Entry 4OQQ (X-ray diffraction, 1.80 A resolution); this record covers chains A and B.

# Chain A (and B)
Protein: Deoxyribonucleoside regulator
Organism: Bacillus subtilis subsp. subtilis
Notes: fragment: C-terminal domain; chain B of this document is another copy of the same molecule, construct and numbering; everything in this record applies to it too
UniProtKB: P39140 (DEOR_BACSU); numbering as in UniProt (aligned over 56-313)
Chain sequence (264 residues; numbered 50 to 313; the number before each row is that of its first residue):
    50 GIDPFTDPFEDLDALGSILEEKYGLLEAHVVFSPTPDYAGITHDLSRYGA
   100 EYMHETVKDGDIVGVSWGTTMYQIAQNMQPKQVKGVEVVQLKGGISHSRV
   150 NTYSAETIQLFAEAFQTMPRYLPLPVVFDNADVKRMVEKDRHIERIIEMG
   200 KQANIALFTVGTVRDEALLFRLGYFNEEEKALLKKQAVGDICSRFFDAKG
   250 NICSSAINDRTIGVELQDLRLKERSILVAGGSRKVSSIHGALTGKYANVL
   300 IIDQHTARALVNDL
Not modelled in the structure: 50-58, 313
Construct notes: expression tag (50-55)
Small-molecule neighbours: bicine (BCN): Y87, G117, T118, T119, T208, V209, G210, T211, R213, R282, K283

# Interface between chain A and chain B
Pairs across the interface (42; chain A residue first):
  I144(A) with Y170(B)
  S145(A) with P168(B); R169(B); Y170(B), hydrogen bond (backbone-backbone); I195(B)
  H146(A) with M167(B); P168(B), hydrogen bond (side chain-backbone); R169(B)
  S147(A) with M167(B)
  R148(A) with M167(B)
  N150(A) with Q158(B)
  A154(A) with A154(B), hydrophobic
  Q158(A) with N150(B)
  M167(A) with H146(B); S147(B); R148(B)
  P168(A) with S145(B); H146(B), hydrogen bond (backbone-side chain)
  R169(A) with S145(B); H146(B)
  Y170(A) with I144(B); S145(B), hydrogen bond (backbone-side chain)
  P172(A) with P172(B); L173(B), hydrogen bond (backbone-backbone); P174(B)
  L173(A) with P172(B), hydrogen bond (backbone-backbone)
  P174(A) with P172(B)
  F177(A) with D189(B)
  D178(A) with D189(B), hydrogen bond (backbone-side chain); R190(B), salt bridge
  V182(A) with M185(B), hydrophobic
  M185(A) with V182(B), hydrophobic; M185(B), hydrophobic
  V186(A) with V186(B), hydrophobic
  D189(A) with F177(B); D178(B), hydrogen bond (side chain-backbone)
  R190(A) with D178(B), salt bridge
  H191(A) with G222(B); Y223(B)
  I195(A) with S145(B)
  G222(A) with H191(B)
  Y223(A) with H191(B)
Other interface residues (no listed pair), chain A (28 interface residues in all): E155, I192
Other interface residues (no listed pair), chain B (30 interface residues in all): V149, E155, N179, I192

# In short
28 residues of chain A and 30 residues of chain B are in contact; the contacts include 8 hydrogen bonds and 2
salt bridges. Polar contacts include D178(A)-R190(B), H146(A)-P168(B) and Y170(A)-S145(B). Ligands of chain A:
bicine.
Chain A and chain B are both Deoxyribonucleoside regulator (Bacillus subtilis subsp. subtilis); the structure,
Structure of the effector-binding domain of deoxyribonucleoside regulator DeoR from Bacillus subtilis, was
determined by X-ray diffraction together with 4OQP from the same study.
